Entry 2RKK (X-ray diffraction, 2.90 A resolution); this record covers chains A and B.

Chain A (and B):
Molecule: Vacuolar protein sorting-associated protein VTA1
Organism: Saccharomyces cerevisiae
Notes: fragment: N-terminal domain; chain B of this document is another copy of the same molecule, construct and numbering; everything in this record applies to it too
UniProtKB: Q06263 (VTA1_YEAST); residues 1-167 here = UniProt positions 1-167
Chain sequence (168 residues; row label = number of the first residue in the row):
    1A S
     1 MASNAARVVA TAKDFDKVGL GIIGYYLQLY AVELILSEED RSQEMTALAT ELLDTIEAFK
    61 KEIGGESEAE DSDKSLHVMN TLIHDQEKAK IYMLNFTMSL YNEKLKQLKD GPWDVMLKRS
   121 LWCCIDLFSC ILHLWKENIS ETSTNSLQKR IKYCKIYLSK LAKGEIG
Not modelled in the structure: 65-75
Differences from the reference sequence: expression tag (1A)
Curated features (UniProtKB/Swiss-Prot):
  - region: Ser-37 to Glu-68 (Interaction with VSP60)
Reported in the primary citation:
  - mutagenesis - W122A, K152A: decreased binding to Did2
  - mutagenesis - W122A, K152A: decreased binding to Vps60

How chain A and chain B interact:
Contacting residue pairs - 48 pairs, chain A then chain B:
  Asp-14(A) with Leu-76(B)
  Phe-15(A) with Met-79(B), hydrophobic
  Lys-17(A) with Glu-62(B), salt bridge; Ile-63(B); Leu-76(B)
  Val-18(A) with Ile-22(B); Phe-59(B); Ile-63(B), hydrophobic; Leu-76(B), hydrophobic
  Gly-19(A) with Gly-19(B); Leu-20(B); Gly-21(B), hydrogen bond (backbone-backbone); Ile-22(B), hydrogen bond (backbone-backbone)
  Leu-20(A) with Gly-19(B), hydrogen bond (backbone-backbone); Ile-22(B), hydrophobic; Met-79(B), hydrophobic; Tyr-92(B)
  Gly-21(A) with Gly-19(B), hydrogen bond (backbone-backbone)
  Ile-22(A) with Leu-20(B), hydrophobic
  Phe-59(A) with Val-18(B)
  Glu-62(A) with Lys-17(B)
  Ile-63(A) with Val-18(B)
  Leu-76(A) with Asp-14(B), hydrogen bond (backbone-side chain); Val-18(B), hydrophobic; Arg-119(B)
  His-77(A) with Met-116(B); Arg-119(B)
  Val-78(A) with Leu-100(B), hydrophobic; Arg-119(B); Ser-120(B)
  Met-79(A) with Phe-96(B), hydrophobic; Leu-100(B), hydrophobic
  Thr-81(A) with Glu-103(B), hydrogen bond
  Lys-88(A) with Glu-103(B), salt bridge
  Tyr-92(A) with Tyr-92(B), hydrogen bond; Phe-96(B), hydrophobic
  Asn-95(A) with Asn-95(B)
  Phe-96(A) with Met-79(B), hydrophobic; Tyr-92(B), hydrophobic; Asn-95(B)
  Ser-99(A) with Ile-91(B)
  Leu-100(A) with Met-79(B), hydrophobic
  Glu-103(A) with Lys-88(B), salt bridge
  Met-116(A) with His-77(B); Val-78(B), hydrophobic
  Arg-119(A) with His-77(B); Val-78(B)
  Ser-120(A) with Val-78(B)
Interface residues without a listed pair, chain A (27 interface residues in all): Leu-82
Interface residues without a listed pair, chain B (26 interface residues in all): Phe-15, Thr-81

Overview:
27 residues of chain A face 26 of chain B across their interface, with 7 hydrogen bonds and 3 salt bridges.
Polar pairs include Lys-17(A)/Glu-62(B), Lys-88(A)/Glu-103(B) and Leu-76(A)/Asp-14(B). The paper reports that
W122A and K152A of chain A reduce binding to Did2; W122A and K152A of chain A reduce binding to Vps60.
Both chains are Vacuolar protein sorting-associated protein VTA1 (Saccharomyces cerevisiae). Entry 2RKK
(Crystal Structure of S.cerevisiae Vta1 N-terminal domain) was determined by X-ray diffraction.
